PDB entry 5FM5 | X-ray diffraction, 3.10 A resolution | chains M and O of the 4 polymer chains in the assembly

== Chain M ==
Molecule: Myomesin-1
From: Homo sapiens
Notes: fragment: my4-my5, residues 510-739
Reference sequence: P52179 (MYOM1_HUMAN); numbering as in UniProt (aligned over 510-739)
Sequence (231 residues; each row starts with the number of its first residue):
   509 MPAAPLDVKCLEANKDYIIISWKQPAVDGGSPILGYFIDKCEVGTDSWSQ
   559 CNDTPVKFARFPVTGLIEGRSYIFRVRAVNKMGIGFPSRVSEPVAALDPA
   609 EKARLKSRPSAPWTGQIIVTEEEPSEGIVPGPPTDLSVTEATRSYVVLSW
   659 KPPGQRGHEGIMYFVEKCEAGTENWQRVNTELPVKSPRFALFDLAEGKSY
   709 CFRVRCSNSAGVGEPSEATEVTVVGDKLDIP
Unresolved in the structure: 509, 633-739
Differences from the reference sequence: expression tag (509)
Reported in the primary citation:
  - specificity-determining residues: Thr622, Ile625, Val627

== Chain O ==
Molecule: Obscurin-like-1
From: Homo sapiens
Notes: fragment: ol3 (third ig domain), residues 251-339
Reference sequence: O75147 (OBSL1_HUMAN); numbering as in UniProt (aligned over 251-339)
Sequence (98 residues; each row starts with the number of its first residue):
   242 GPLGSGILMAPKTFWVNEGKHAKFRCYVMGKPEPEIEWHWEGRPLLPDRR
   292 RLMYRDRDGGFVLKVLYCQAKDRGLYVCAARNSAGQTLSAVQLHVKEP
Unresolved in the structure: 242
Differences from the reference sequence: expression tag (242-250)

== Chain M / chain O interface ==
Contacting residue pairs (34):
  Val551(M) - Leu329(O)  hydrophobic
  Gly552(M) - His280(O)  hydrogen bond (backbone-side chain)
  Asp554(M) - His280(O)  salt bridge
  Asp554(M) - Gly283(O)
  Asp554(M) - Arg284(O)
  Asp554(M) - Pro285(O)
  Trp556(M) - Glu282(O)
  Trp556(M) - Gly283(O)  hydrogen bond (side chain-backbone)
  Ser579(M) - Ile248(O)
  Ile581(M) - Gly283(O)
  Ile581(M) - Leu316(O)  hydrophobic
  Arg597(M) - Glu282(O)
  Arg597(M) - Arg314(O)
  Arg597(M) - Gly315(O)
  Arg597(M) - Gln333(O)
  Arg597(M) - Leu334(O)
  Arg597(M) - His335(O)  hydrogen bond
  Val598(M) - Glu282(O)  hydrogen bond (backbone-side chain)
  Ser599(M) - Leu316(O)
  Glu600(M) - Ala251(O)
  Glu600(M) - Pro252(O)
  Glu600(M) - Gln333(O)  hydrogen bond
  Pro601(M) - Gly247(O)
  Pro601(M) - Ile248(O)
  Pro601(M) - Leu316(O)
  Ala603(M) - Leu249(O)  hydrophobic
  Leu605(M) - Leu249(O)  hydrophobic
  Lys610(M) - Leu249(O)
  Lys614(M) - Leu249(O)  hydrogen bond (side chain-backbone)
  Lys614(M) - Met250(O)
  Arg616(M) - Leu244(O)
  Trp621(M) - Met270(O)  hydrophobic
  Gly623(M) - Met270(O)
  Ile626(M) - Asp299(O)
Interface residues without a listed pair, chain M (23 interface residues in all): Cys549, Arg583, Ser596, Leu613
Interface residues without a listed pair, chain O (27 interface residues in all): Tyr268, Gly271, Arg298, Gly300, Gln327, Ala331
The authors on this interface:
  - interface residues, chain M: Ser618(M), Ile626(M)

== Summary ==
The interface between chain M and chain O involves 23 residues on one side and 27 on the other; the contacts
include 6 hydrogen bonds and 1 salt bridge. Polar pairs include Asp554(M)-His280(O), Gly552(M)-His280(O) and
Trp556(M)-Gly283(O). The paper reports interface residues Ser618(M) and Ile626(M); specificity determinants
Thr622(M), Ile625(M) and Val627(M).
Here chain M is Myomesin-1 and chain O is Obscurin-like-1, both from Homo sapiens. Entry 5FM5 (Crystal
structure of the myomesin:obscurin-like-1 complex) was determined by X-ray diffraction together with 5FM4 and
5FM8 from the same study.
